PDB entry 8VHA | X-ray diffraction, 2.28 A resolution | chains A and B

Chain A (and B):
Name: Isocitrate dehydrogenase [NADP] cytoplasmic
Organism: Homo sapiens
Notes: EC 1.1.1.42; chain B of this document is another copy of the same molecule, construct and numbering; everything in this record applies to it too
UniProtKB: O75874 (IDHC_HUMAN); numbering as in UniProt (aligned over 1-414)
Amino-acid sequence (430 residues; numbered -15 to 414; the number before each row is that of its first residue; numbers below 1 keep their minus sign (His-15 is residue -15)):
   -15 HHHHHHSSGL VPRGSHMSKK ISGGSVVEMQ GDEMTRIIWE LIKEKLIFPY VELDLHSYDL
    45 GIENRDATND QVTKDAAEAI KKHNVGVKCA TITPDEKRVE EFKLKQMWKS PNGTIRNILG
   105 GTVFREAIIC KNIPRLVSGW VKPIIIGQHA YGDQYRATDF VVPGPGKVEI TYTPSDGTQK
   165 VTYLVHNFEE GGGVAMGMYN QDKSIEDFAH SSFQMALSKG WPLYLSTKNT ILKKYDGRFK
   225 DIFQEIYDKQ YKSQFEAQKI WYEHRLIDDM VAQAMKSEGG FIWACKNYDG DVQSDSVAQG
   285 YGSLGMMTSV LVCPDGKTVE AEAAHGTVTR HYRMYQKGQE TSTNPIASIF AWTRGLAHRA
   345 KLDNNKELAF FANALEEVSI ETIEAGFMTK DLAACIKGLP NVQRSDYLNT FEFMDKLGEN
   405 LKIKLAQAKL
Unresolved in the structure: -15 to -1, 414 (chain B: -15 to 2, 414)
Differences from the reference sequence: expression tag (-15 to 0); engineered mutation Gln132 (Arg in O75874)
Ion coordination: Ca2+ site 1: Asp252 (together with 2-oxoglutaric acid) (shared with Asp275(B) of chain B); Ca2+ site 2: Asp275, Asp279 (shared with Asp252(B) of chain B)
Small-molecule neighbours: NADPH with ketoglutarate adduct (EE1; (3S)-3-[(4S)-3-aminocarbonyl-1-[(2R,3R,4S,5R)-5-[[[[(2R,3R,4R,5R)-5-(6-aminopurin-9-yl)-3-oxidanyl-4-phosphonooxy-oxolan-2-yl]methoxy-oxidanyl-phosphoryl]oxy-oxidanyl-phosphoryl]oxymethyl]-3,4-bis(oxidanyl)oxolan-2-yl]-4H-pyridin-4-yl]-2-oxidanylidene-pentanedioic acid): Lys72, Cys73, Ala74, Thr75, Ile76, Thr77, Arg82, Ser94, Asn96, Leu288, Gly289, Glu306, Ala307, His309, Gly310, Thr311, Val312, Thr313, Arg314, His315, Thr327, Asn328, Asp375
Curated features (UniProtKB/Swiss-Prot):
  - binding site (NADP(+)): Thr75 to Thr77, Arg82, Lys260, Gly310 to His315, Asn328
  - binding site (substrate): Thr77, Ser94 to Arg100, Arg109, Lys212
  - binding site (Mn(2+)): Asp252, Asp275, Asp279
  - site (Critical for catalysis): Tyr139, Lys212
  - modified residue: Ser2 (N-acetylserine), Tyr42 (Phosphotyrosine), Lys81 (N6-acetyllysine), Lys126 (N6-succinyllysine), Lys224 (N6-acetyllysine), Lys233 (N6-acetyllysine), Lys243 (N6-acetyllysine), Lys321 (N6-acetyllysine), Ser389 (Phosphoserine), Lys400 (N6-succinyllysine)
Reported in the primary citation:
  - catalytic residues: Tyr139, Lys212 (citing earlier work)

How chain A and chain B interact:
Residue-residue contacts (156):
  Leu120(A) with Leu120(B); Val121(B); Ser122(B), hydrogen bond (backbone-backbone); Met259(B); Lys260(B)
  Val121(A) with Leu120(B); Met259(B), hydrophobic
  Ser122(A) with Leu120(B), hydrogen bond (backbone-backbone)
  Gln138(A) with Ile215(B); Leu216(B)
  Tyr139(A) with Lys212(B); Ile215(B), hydrophobic
  Thr142(A) with Tyr167(B); Leu168(B), hydrogen bond (side chain-backbone); Val169(B)
  Asp143(A) with Leu216(B); Lys217(B), hydrogen bond (side chain-backbone); Lys218(B), hydrogen bond (side chain-backbone); Tyr219(B), hydrogen bond (side chain-backbone)
  Phe144(A) with Ile154(B), hydrophobic; Tyr156(B), hydrophobic; Tyr167(B), hydrophobic; Lys218(B)
  Val146(A) with Tyr156(B), hydrophobic
  Pro147(A) with Tyr156(B)
  Gly148(A) with Tyr156(B), hydrogen bond (backbone-side chain)
  Pro149(A) with Tyr156(B), hydrogen bond (backbone-side chain); Pro158(B); Ser159(B), hydrogen bond (backbone-backbone)
  Gly150(A) with Tyr156(B); Thr157(B); Ser159(B)
  Lys151(A) with Thr155(B); Tyr156(B); Thr157(B), hydrogen bond (backbone-backbone)
  Val152(A) with Ile154(B), hydrophobic; Thr155(B)
  Glu153(A) with Ile154(B); Thr155(B), hydrogen bond (backbone-backbone)
  Ile154(A) with Phe144(B), hydrophobic; Val152(B), hydrophobic; Glu153(B); Met180(B); Gly181(B)
  Thr155(A) with Lys151(B); Val152(B); Glu153(B), hydrogen bond (backbone-backbone)
  Tyr156(A) with Val146(B), hydrophobic; Pro147(B); Gly148(B), hydrogen bond (side chain-backbone); Pro149(B), hydrogen bond (side chain-backbone); Gly150(B); Lys151(B)
  Thr157(A) with Gly150(B); Lys151(B), hydrogen bond (backbone-backbone)
  Pro158(A) with Pro149(B)
  Ser159(A) with Pro149(B), hydrogen bond (backbone-backbone); Gly150(B)
  Tyr167(A) with Thr142(B); Phe144(B)
  Leu168(A) with Thr142(B)
  Val169(A) with Thr142(B); Gly181(B); Met182(B); Tyr183(B)
  His170(A) with Tyr135(B); Tyr183(B), hydrogen bond; Gln185(B), hydrogen bond
  Phe172(A) with Tyr183(B), hydrophobic; Asn184(B)
  Glu174(A) with Gln185(B)
  Gly176(A) with Gln185(B); Asp186(B), hydrogen bond (backbone-backbone)
  Gly177(A) with Asn184(B); Asp186(B)
  Val178(A) with Tyr183(B); Asn184(B), hydrogen bond (backbone-backbone); Lys218(B); Tyr219(B), hydrophobic; Arg222(B)
  Ala179(A) with Met182(B); Tyr219(B)
  Met180(A) with Ile154(B); Met180(B); Gly181(B); Met182(B), hydrogen bond (backbone-backbone); Leu216(B), hydrophobic; Tyr219(B), hydrophobic
  Gly181(A) with Ile154(B); Val169(B); Met180(B)
  Met182(A) with Val169(B); Ala179(B); Met180(B), hydrogen bond (backbone-backbone); Met182(B), hydrophobic
  Tyr183(A) with Val169(B); His170(B), hydrogen bond; Phe172(B), hydrophobic; Val178(B)
  Asn184(A) with Phe172(B); Gly177(B); Val178(B), hydrogen bond (backbone-backbone)
  Gln185(A) with His170(B), hydrogen bond; Phe172(B); Gly176(B)
  Asp186(A) with Gly176(B), hydrogen bond (backbone-backbone); Gly177(B)
  Lys212(A) with Asp275(B), salt bridge
  Ile215(A) with Gln138(B); Tyr139(B), hydrophobic
  Leu216(A) with Gln138(B); Asp143(B); Met180(B), hydrophobic
  Lys217(A) with Met91(B); Asp143(B), hydrogen bond (backbone-side chain)
  Lys218(A) with Asp143(B), hydrogen bond (backbone-side chain); Phe144(B); Val145(B); Val178(B)
  Tyr219(A) with Asp143(B), hydrogen bond (backbone-side chain); Val178(B), hydrophobic; Ala179(B); Met180(B), hydrophobic
  Arg222(A) with Val178(B)
  Ile251(A) with Tyr272(B); Val276(B), hydrophobic
  Asp252(A) with Asp275(B); Asp279(B)
  Val255(A) with Val276(B); Ser280(B)
  Ala256(A) with Gln283(B); Leu288(B), hydrophobic
  Met259(A) with Leu120(B); Val121(B), hydrophobic; Ser280(B); Gln283(B); Gly284(B)
  Lys260(A) with Leu120(B); Gln283(B)
  Tyr272(A) with Ile251(B); Tyr272(B), hydrophobic; Asp273(B), hydrogen bond
  Asp273(A) with Tyr272(B), hydrogen bond
  Asp275(A) with Lys212(B), salt bridge; Asp252(B)
  Val276(A) with Ile251(B), hydrophobic; Val255(B)
  Gln277(A) with Val276(B); Gln277(B), hydrogen bond
  Asp279(A) with Asp252(B)
  Ser280(A) with Val255(B); Met259(B)
  Gln283(A) with Ala256(B); Met259(B); Lys260(B)
  Gly284(A) with Met259(B)
Other interface residues (no listed pair), chain A (66 interface residues in all): Arg119, Tyr135, Ala141, Val145, Asp253
Other interface residues (no listed pair), chain B (67 interface residues in all): Arg119, Ala141, Lys164

Overview:
Chain A and chain B form an interface of 66 and 67 residues respectively, with 32 hydrogen bonds and 2 salt
bridges. Polar contacts include Lys212(A)-Asp275(B), Thr142(A)-Leu168(B) and Asp143(A)-Lys217(B). Bound to
chain A: NADPH with ketoglutarate adduct. The paper reports catalytic residues Tyr139(A) and Lys212(A).
Both chains are Isocitrate dehydrogenase [NADP] cytoplasmic (Homo sapiens). Entry 8VHA (Crystal Structure of
Human IDH1 R132Q in complex with NADPH and Alpha-Ketoglutarate) was determined by X-ray diffraction (same
publication as 8VH9, 8VHB, 8VHC, 8VHD and 8VHE).
